4YC6 - chains A and B; structure by X-ray diffraction, 2.60 A resolution.

[Chain A]
Name: Cyclin-dependent kinase 1
Organism: Homo sapiens
Notes: EC 2.7.11.22, 2.7.11.23
Reference sequence: P06493 (CDK1_HUMAN); residue numbers follow UniProt; this construct covers 1-297
Sequence (297 residues; numbered 1 to 297; the number before each row is that of its first residue):
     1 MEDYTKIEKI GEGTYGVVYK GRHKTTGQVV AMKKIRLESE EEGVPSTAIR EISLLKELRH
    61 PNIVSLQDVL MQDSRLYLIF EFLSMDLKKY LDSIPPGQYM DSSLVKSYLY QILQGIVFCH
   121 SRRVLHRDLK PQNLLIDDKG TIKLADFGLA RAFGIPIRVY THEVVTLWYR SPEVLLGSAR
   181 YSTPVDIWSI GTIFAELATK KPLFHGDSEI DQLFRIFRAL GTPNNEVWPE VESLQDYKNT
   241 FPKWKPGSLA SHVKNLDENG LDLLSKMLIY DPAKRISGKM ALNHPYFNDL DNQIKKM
Not modelled in the structure: 155-158, 290-297
UniProt features mapped onto this chain:
  - active site: Asp128 (Proton acceptor)
  - binding site (ATP): Ile10 to Val18, Lys33
  - modified residue: Met1 (N-acetylmethionine), Tyr4 (Phosphotyrosine), Lys6 (N6-acetyllysine), Lys9 (N6-acetyllysine), Thr14 (Phosphothreonine), Tyr15 (Phosphotyrosine), Tyr19 (Phosphotyrosine), Ser39 (Phosphoserine), Tyr77 (Phosphotyrosine), Thr141 (Phosphothreonine), Thr161 (Phosphothreonine), Ser178 (Phosphoserine), Thr222 (Phosphothreonine), Lys245 (N6-succinyllysine), Ser248 (Phosphoserine)
  - cross-link (Glycyl lysine isopeptide (Lys-Gly)): Lys6 (interchain with G-Cter in SUMO2), Lys9 (interchain with G-Cter in SUMO2), Lys20 (interchain with G-Cter in SUMO2), Lys139 (interchain with G-Cter in SUMO2)
  - mutagenesis: Tyr4 (Y4D/E: Constitutive polyubiquitination), Thr14 to Tyr15 (Abnormal cell cycle exhibiting only M-phase without completing either karyokinesis or cytokinesis)
From the paper describing this entry:
  - conformationally variable residues (loop rearrangement, order/disorder transition, side-chain flip): Glu40 to Ser46, Phe147, Pro156 to His162, Leu290
  - post-translational modification sites: Thr161 (citing earlier work)

[Chain B]
Name: Cyclin-dependent kinases regulatory subunit 1
Organism: Homo sapiens
Reference sequence: P61024 (CKS1_HUMAN); residue numbers follow UniProt; this construct covers 1-79
Sequence (85 residues; row label = number of the first residue in the row):
     1 MSHKQIYYSD KYDDEEFEYR HVMLPKDIAK LVPKTHLMSE SEWRNLGVQQ SQGWVHYMIH
    61 EPEPHILLFR RPLPKKPKKH HHHHH
Not modelled in the structure: 1-4, 75-85
Construct notes: expression tag (80-85)

[How chain A and chain B interact]
Pairs across the interface (30; chain A residue first):
  Asp207(A) with Tyr7(B), hydrogen bond; His21(B), salt bridge; Met23(B)
  Ser208(A) with Glu63(B); Ile66(B)
  Glu209(A) with His60(B), salt bridge; Glu63(B), hydrogen bond (backbone-side chain)
  Ile210(A) with Met58(B), hydrophobic; His60(B); Glu63(B), hydrogen bond (backbone-side chain); Leu68(B), hydrophobic
  Asp211(A) with His21(B), salt bridge
  Phe214(A) with Tyr12(B); Tyr57(B); Leu68(B), hydrophobic
  Arg218(A) with Tyr12(B)
  Gln235(A) with Glu61(B)
  Asp236(A) with His60(B); Glu61(B); Pro62(B)
  Lys238(A) with Ile59(B), hydrogen bond (side chain-backbone); Glu61(B), salt bridge
  Thr240(A) with Tyr57(B); Met58(B)
  Phe241(A) with Met58(B), hydrophobic
  Pro242(A) with Asp14(B); Tyr19(B)
  Lys243(A) with Asp14(B), hydrogen bond (backbone-side chain)
  Trp244(A) with Asp13(B), hydrogen bond (side chain-backbone)
  Lys245(A) with Glu15(B), salt bridge
Interface residues without a listed pair, chain A (19 interface residues in all): Tyr160, Leu175, Leu213
Interface residues without a listed pair, chain B (19 interface residues in all): Lys26, Arg70

[In short]
The chain A/chain B interface involves 19 residues from each chain; the contacts include 6 hydrogen bonds and
5 salt bridges. Polar contacts include Asp207(A)-His21(B), Glu209(A)-His60(B) and Asp211(A)-His21(B). The
paper reports a modification site at Thr161(A); conformational variability at Glu40(A), Phe147(A) and
Pro156(A) among others.
Chain A is Cyclin-dependent kinase 1 and chain B is Cyclin-dependent kinases regulatory subunit 1, both from
Homo sapiens; the structure, CDK1/CKS1, was determined by X-ray diffraction (same publication as 4YC3, 5HQ0
and 4Y72).
